PDB entry 9BY7 | electron microscopy, 3.67 A resolution | chains A and B of the 4 polymer chains in the assembly

# Chain A (and B)
Molecule: Ribonucleoside-diphosphate reductase subunit alpha
Source organism: Bacillus subtilis
Notes: EC 1.17.4.1; chain B of this document is another copy of the same molecule, construct and numbering; everything in this record applies to it too
Reference sequence: P50620 (RIR1_BACSU); residue numbers follow UniProt; this construct covers 1-700
Chain sequence (700 residues; each row starts with the number of its first residue):
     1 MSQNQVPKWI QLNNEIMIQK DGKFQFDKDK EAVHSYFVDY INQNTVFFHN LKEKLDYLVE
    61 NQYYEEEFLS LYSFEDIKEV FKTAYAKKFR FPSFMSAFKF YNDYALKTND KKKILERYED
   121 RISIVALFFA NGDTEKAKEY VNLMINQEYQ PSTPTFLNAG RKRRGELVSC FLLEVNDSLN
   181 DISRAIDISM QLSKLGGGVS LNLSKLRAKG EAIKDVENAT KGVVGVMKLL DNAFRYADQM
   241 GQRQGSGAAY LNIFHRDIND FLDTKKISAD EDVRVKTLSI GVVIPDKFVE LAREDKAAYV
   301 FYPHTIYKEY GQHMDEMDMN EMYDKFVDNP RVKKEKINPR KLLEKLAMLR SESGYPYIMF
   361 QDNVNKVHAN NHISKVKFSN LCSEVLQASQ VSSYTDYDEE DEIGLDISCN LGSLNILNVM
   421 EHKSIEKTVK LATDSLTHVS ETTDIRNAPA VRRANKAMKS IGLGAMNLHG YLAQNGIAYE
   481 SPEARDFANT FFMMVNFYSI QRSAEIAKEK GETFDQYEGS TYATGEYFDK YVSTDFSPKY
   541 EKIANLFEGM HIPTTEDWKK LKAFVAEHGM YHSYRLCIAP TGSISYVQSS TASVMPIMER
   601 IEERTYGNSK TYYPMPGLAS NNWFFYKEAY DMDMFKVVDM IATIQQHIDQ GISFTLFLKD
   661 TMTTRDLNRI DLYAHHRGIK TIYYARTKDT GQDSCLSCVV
Disordered / not traced: 1-5, 689-700
Ligand contacts:
  - ATP (adenosine-5'-triphosphate): Val33, His34, Phe37, Val38, Asn42, Phe89, Arg90, Phe91, Arg117
  - 2'-deoxyguanosine-5'-diphosphate (DGI): Val46, Phe47, Phe48, His49, Asn50, Leu51, Lys54, Lys78, Phe81, Lys82, Tyr85, Asp120
  - dTTP (TTP), molecule 1: Asp177, Ser178, Leu179, Asn180, Ile182, Leu206, Arg207, Ala212, Ile213, Lys214, Ala219, Thr220, Lys221, His304
  - dTTP (TTP), molecule 2: Lys194, Tyr236, Ala237, Asp238, Gln239
UniProt features mapped onto this chain:
  - active site: Asn380 (Proton acceptor), Cys382 (Cysteine radical intermediate), Glu384 (Proton acceptor)
  - binding site (substrate): Thr153, Ser169, Cys170, Gly198, Asn380 to Glu384, Pro580 to Ile584
  - site: Cys170 (Important for hydrogen atom transfer), Asp177 (Allosteric effector binding), Arg207 (Allosteric effector binding), Cys409 (Important for hydrogen atom transfer), Tyr683 (Important for electron transfer), Tyr684 (Important for electron transfer), Cys695 (Interacts with thioredoxin/glutaredoxin), Cys698 (Interacts with thioredoxin/glutaredoxin)
  - mutagenesis: His255 (H255Y: In ts-A 73; temperature-sensitive lethal mutation)
What the authors report for this chain:
  - catalytic residues: Cys382 (citing earlier work)

# Interface between chain A and chain B
Pairs across the interface - 64 pairs, chain A then chain B:
  Leu179(A) - Met190(B)
  Leu179(A) - Gln191(B)
  Leu179(A) - Lys194(B)
  Leu179(A) - Tyr236(B)  hydrophobic
  Asn180(A) - Gln191(B)  hydrogen bond
  Asn180(A) - Asn447(B)
  Ile182(A) - Tyr236(B)
  Ser183(A) - Asp187(B)  hydrogen bond
  Ser183(A) - Met190(B)
  Arg184(A) - Arg184(B)
  Asp187(A) - Ser183(B)  hydrogen bond
  Met190(A) - Leu179(B)
  Met190(A) - Ser183(B)
  Gln191(A) - Leu179(B)
  Gln191(A) - Asn180(B)
  Lys194(A) - Leu179(B)
  Lys194(A) - Lys214(B)
  Ile213(A) - Met240(B)  hydrophobic
  Asp215(A) - Arg163(B)
  Val216(A) - Met240(B)  hydrophobic
  Val216(A) - Gln242(B)
  Ala219(A) - Met240(B)
  Ala219(A) - Gly241(B)
  Lys221(A) - Arg235(B)
  Lys221(A) - Tyr236(B)
  Lys221(A) - Asp238(B)  salt bridge
  Gly225(A) - Tyr236(B)
  Val226(A) - Tyr236(B)
  Leu229(A) - Asn232(B)
  Leu229(A) - Ala233(B)  hydrophobic
  Leu229(A) - Tyr236(B)  hydrophobic
  Asn232(A) - Lys228(B)
  Asn232(A) - Leu229(B)
  Asn232(A) - Asn232(B)  hydrogen bond
  Ala233(A) - Leu229(B)  hydrophobic
  Arg235(A) - Lys221(B)
  Tyr236(A) - Leu179(B)  hydrophobic
  Tyr236(A) - Ile182(B)
  Tyr236(A) - Lys221(B)
  Tyr236(A) - Gly225(B)
  Tyr236(A) - Val226(B)
  Tyr236(A) - Leu229(B)  hydrophobic
  Asp238(A) - Lys221(B)  salt bridge
  Met240(A) - Val216(B)  hydrophobic
  Met240(A) - Glu217(B)
  Met240(A) - Asn218(B)
  Asp396(A) - Arg446(B)
  Asp396(A) - Asn447(B)  hydrogen bond
  Tyr397(A) - Asp401(B)  hydrogen bond
  Tyr397(A) - Ile403(B)
  Tyr397(A) - Arg446(B)
  Tyr397(A) - Asn447(B)
  Tyr397(A) - Pro449(B)  hydrophobic
  Asp398(A) - Arg446(B)  salt bridge
  Asp401(A) - Tyr397(B)  hydrogen bond
  Ile403(A) - Tyr397(B)
  Arg446(A) - Asp396(B)
  Arg446(A) - Tyr397(B)
  Arg446(A) - Asp398(B)  salt bridge
  Asn447(A) - Asn180(B)  hydrogen bond
  Asn447(A) - Asp396(B)  hydrogen bond
  Asn447(A) - Tyr397(B)
  Pro449(A) - Tyr397(B)  hydrophobic
  Arg452(A) - Asp398(B)  salt bridge
Interface residues without a listed pair, chain A (36 interface residues in all): Arg163, Ile186, Gly222, Tyr394
Interface residues without a listed pair, chain B (37 interface residues in all): Asp215, Ala219

# In short
The interface between chain A and chain B involves 36 residues on one side and 37 on the other, with 9
hydrogen bonds and 5 salt bridges. Polar pairs include Lys221(A)-Asp238(B), Asp398(A)-Arg446(B) and
Arg452(A)-Asp398(B). Chain A binds dTTP, ATP and 2'-deoxyguanosine-5'-diphosphate. From the paper: the
catalytic residue Cys382(A).
Both chains are Ribonucleoside-diphosphate reductase subunit alpha (Bacillus subtilis). Entry 9BY7 (Class 8
model for product condition of Bacillus subtilis ribonucleotide reductase complex) was determined by electron
microscopy, deposited together with 9BW3, 9BWX, 9BX2, 9BX3, 9BX6, 9BX8 and 39 further entries.
